Entry 9CA8 (electron microscopy, 3.92 A resolution); this record covers chains A and Z of the 20 polymer chains in the assembly.

== Chain A ==
Protein: Helicase SRCAP
Organism: Homo sapiens
Notes: EC 3.6.4.-
Reference sequence: Q6ZRS2 (SRCAP_HUMAN); numbering as in UniProt (aligned over 1-3230)
Amino-acid sequence (3230 residues; row label = number of the first residue in the row):
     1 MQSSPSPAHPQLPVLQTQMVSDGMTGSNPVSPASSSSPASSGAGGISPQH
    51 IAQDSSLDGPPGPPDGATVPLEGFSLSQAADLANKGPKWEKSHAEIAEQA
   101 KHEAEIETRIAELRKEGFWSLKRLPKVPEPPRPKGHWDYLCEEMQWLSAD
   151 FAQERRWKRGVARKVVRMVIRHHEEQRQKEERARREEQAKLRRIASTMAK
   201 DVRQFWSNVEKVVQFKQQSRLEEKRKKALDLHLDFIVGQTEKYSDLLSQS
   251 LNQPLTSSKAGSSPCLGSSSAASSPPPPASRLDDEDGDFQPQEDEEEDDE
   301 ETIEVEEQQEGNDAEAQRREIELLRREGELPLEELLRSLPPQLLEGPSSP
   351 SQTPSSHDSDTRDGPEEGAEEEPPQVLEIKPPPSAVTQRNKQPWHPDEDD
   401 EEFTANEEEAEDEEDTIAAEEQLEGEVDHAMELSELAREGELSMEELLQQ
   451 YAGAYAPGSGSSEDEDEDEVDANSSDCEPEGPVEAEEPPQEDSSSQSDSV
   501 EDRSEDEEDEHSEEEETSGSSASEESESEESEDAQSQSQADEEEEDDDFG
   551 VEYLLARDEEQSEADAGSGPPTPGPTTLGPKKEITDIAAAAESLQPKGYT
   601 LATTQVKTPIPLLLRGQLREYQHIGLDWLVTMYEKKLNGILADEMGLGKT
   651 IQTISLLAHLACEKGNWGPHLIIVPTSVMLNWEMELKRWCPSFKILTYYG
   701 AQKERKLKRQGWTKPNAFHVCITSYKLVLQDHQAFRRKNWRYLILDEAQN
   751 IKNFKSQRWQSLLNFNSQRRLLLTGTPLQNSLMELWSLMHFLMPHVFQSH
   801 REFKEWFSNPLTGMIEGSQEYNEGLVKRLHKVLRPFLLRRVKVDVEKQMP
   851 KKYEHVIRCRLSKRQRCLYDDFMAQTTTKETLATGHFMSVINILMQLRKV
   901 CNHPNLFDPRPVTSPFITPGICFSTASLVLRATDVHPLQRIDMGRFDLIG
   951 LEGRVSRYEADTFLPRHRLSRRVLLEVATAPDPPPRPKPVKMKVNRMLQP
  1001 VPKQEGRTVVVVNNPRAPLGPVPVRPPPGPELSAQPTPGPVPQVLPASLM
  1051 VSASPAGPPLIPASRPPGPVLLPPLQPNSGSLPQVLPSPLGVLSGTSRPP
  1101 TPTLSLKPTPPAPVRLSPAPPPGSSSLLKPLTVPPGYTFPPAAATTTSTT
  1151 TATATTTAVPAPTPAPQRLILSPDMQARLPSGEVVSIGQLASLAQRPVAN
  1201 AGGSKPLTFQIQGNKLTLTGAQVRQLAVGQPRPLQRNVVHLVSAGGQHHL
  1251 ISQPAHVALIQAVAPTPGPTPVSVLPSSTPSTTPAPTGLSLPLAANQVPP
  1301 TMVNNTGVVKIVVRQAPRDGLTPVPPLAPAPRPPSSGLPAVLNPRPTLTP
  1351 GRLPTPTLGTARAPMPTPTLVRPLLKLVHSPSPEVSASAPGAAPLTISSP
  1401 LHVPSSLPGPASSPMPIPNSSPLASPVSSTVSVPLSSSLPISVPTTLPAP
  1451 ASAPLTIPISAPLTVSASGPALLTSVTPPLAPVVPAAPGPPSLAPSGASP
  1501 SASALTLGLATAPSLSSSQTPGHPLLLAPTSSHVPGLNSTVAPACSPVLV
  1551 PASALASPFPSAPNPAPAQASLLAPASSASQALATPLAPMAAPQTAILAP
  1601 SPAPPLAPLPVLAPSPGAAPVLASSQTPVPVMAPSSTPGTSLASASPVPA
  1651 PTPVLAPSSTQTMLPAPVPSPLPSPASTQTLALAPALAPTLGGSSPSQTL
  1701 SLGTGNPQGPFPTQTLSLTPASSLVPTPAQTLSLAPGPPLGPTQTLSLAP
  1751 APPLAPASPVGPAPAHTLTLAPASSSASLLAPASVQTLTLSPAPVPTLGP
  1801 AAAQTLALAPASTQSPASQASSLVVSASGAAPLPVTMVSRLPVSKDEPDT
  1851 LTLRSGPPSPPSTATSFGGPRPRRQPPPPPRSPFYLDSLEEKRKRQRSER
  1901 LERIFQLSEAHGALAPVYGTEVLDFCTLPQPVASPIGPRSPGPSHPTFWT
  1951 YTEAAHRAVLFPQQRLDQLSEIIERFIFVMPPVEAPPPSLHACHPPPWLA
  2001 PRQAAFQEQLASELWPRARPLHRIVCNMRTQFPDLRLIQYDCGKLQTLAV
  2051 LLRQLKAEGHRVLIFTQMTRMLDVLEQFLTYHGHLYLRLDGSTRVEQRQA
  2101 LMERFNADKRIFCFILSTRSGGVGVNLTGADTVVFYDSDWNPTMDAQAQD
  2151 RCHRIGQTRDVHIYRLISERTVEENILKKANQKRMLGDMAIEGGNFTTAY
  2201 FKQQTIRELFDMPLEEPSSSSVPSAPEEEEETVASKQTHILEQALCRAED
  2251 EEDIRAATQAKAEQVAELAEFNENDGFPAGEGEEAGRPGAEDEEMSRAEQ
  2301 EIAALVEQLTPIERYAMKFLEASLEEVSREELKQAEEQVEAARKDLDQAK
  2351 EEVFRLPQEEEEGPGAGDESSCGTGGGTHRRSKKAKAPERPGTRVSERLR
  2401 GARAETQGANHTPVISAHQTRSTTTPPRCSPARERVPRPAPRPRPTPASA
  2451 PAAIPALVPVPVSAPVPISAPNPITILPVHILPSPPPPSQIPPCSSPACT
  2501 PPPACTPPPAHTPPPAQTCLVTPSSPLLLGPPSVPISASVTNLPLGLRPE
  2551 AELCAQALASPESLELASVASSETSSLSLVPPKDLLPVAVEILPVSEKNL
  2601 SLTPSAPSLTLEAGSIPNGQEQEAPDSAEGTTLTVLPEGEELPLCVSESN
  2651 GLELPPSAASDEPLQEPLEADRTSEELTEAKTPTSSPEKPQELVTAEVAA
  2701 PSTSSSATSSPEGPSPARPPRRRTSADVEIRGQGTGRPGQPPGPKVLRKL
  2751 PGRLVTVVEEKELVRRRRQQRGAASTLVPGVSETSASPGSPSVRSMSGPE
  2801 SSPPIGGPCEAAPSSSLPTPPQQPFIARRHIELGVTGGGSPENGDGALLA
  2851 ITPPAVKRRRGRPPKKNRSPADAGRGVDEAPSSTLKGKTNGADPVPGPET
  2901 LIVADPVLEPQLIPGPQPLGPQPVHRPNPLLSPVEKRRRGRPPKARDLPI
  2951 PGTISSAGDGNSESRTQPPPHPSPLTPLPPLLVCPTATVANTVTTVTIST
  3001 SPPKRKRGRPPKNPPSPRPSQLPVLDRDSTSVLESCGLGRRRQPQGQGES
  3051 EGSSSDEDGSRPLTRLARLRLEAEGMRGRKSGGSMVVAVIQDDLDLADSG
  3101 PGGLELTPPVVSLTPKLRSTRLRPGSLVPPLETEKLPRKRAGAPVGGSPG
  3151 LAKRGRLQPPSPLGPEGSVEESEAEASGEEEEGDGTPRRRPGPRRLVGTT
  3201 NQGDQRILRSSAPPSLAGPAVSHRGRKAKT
Not modelled in the structure: 1-222, 256-603, 879-886, 993-1881, 2204-3230
Metal / ion sites: Mg2+: Glu747 (together with ATP-gamma-S)
Ligand contacts: ATP-gamma-S (AGS; phosphothiophosphoric acid-adenylate ester): Gln617, Leu618, Arg619, Gln622, Glu644, Met645, Gly646, Leu647, Gly648, Lys649, Thr650, Ile651, Glu685, Trp689, Glu747, Val2123, Arg2154
Curated features (UniProtKB/Swiss-Prot):
  - DNA-binding region: Lys2857 to Ser2869 (A.T hook 1), Lys2936 to Leu2948 (A.T hook 2), Lys3004 to Ser3016 (A.T hook 3)
  - binding site (ATP): Asp643 to Thr650
  - modified residue: Ser1172 (Phosphoserine)

== Chain Z ==
Molecule: 285-nt DNA strand
Sequence (285 nucleotides; numbered -105 to 179; the number before each row is that of its first residue; numbers below 1 keep their minus sign (DG-105 is residue -105)):
  -105 GCCAGTGAATTCGAGCTCGGTACCCGGGGATCACAGGATGTACATATCTG
   -55 ACAGCTGCCTGGAGACTAGGGAGTAATCCCCTTGGCGGTTAAAACGCGGG
    -5 GGACAGCGCGTAGCTGCGTTTAAGCGGTGCTAGAGCTGTCTACGACCAAT
    45 TGAGCGGCCTGCGCACCGGGATTCTCCAGCAGGGCTTCCCACGTGCGCAG
    95 CAGGACGCAGCGCTGCCTGAAACTCGCGCCGCGAGGAGAGGGAGGACGAA
   145 CGCGCCCCCACCCCCTTATATAGGCGCCCTTCGAT
Not modelled in the structure: -105 to -59, 77-179

== Chain A / chain Z interface ==
Residue-residue contacts (35):
  Thr676(A) with DT-17(Z), hydrogen bond to the phosphate; DT-16(Z), hydrogen bond to the phosphate
  Ser677(A) with DT-17(Z), phosphate contact
  Gln702(A) with DA-15(Z), phosphate contact
  Arg705(A) with DA-15(Z), salt bridge to the phosphate
  Arg709(A) with DG62(Z), salt bridge to the phosphate
  Gly711(A) with DG63(Z), hydrogen bond to the phosphate
  Trp712(A) with DG62(Z), hydrogen bond to the phosphate
  Thr713(A) with DG62(Z), hydrogen bond to the phosphate; DG63(Z), phosphate contact
  Lys726(A) with DT-17(Z), base contact
  Gln730(A) with DT-16(Z), phosphate contact; DA-15(Z), phosphate contact
  Gln733(A) with DC60(Z), phosphate contact
  Ala734(A) with DC61(Z), sugar contact
  Arg737(A) with DA59(Z), hydrogen bond to the base; DC60(Z), hydrogen bond to the base
  Ile891(A) with DT-24(Z), base contact; DT-23(Z), base contact
  Asn892(A) with DT-23(Z), phosphate contact; DG-22(Z), hydrogen bond to the phosphate
  Met895(A) with DG-22(Z), base contact
  Lys899(A) with DG-21(Z), salt bridge to the phosphate
  Gln2067(A) with DC-20(Z), phosphate contact
  Met2068(A) with DC-20(Z), phosphate contact
  Thr2069(A) with DC-20(Z), hydrogen bond to the phosphate
  Arg2070(A) with DC-20(Z), hydrogen bond to the phosphate
  Asp2090(A) with DG-19(Z), phosphate contact
  Gly2091(A) with DG-18(Z), phosphate contact
  Arg2098(A) with DG-18(Z), salt bridge to the phosphate
  Ser2117(A) with DC-20(Z), phosphate contact; DG-19(Z), hydrogen bond to the phosphate
  Arg2119(A) with DG-19(Z), sugar contact
  Ser2120(A) with DG-19(Z), sugar contact; DG-18(Z), phosphate contact
Other interface residues (no listed pair), chain A (31 interface residues in all): Gln710, Ser724, Gln896, Gly2121

== In short ==
The interface between chain A and chain Z involves 31 residues on one side and 15 on the other; the contacts
include 11 hydrogen bonds and 4 salt bridges. Among the polar pairs are Arg737(A)-DA59(Z), Arg737(A)-DC60(Z)
and Thr676(A)-DT-17(Z). Bound to chain A: ATP-gamma-S.
Chain A is Helicase SRCAP (Homo sapiens) and chain Z is a 285-nt DNA strand; the structure, Cryo-EM structure
of human SRCAP-nucleosome complex in the partially-engaged state (composite structure), was determined by
electron microscopy.
